5WI7 - chain A; structure by X-ray diffraction, 1.86 A resolution.

# Chain A
Molecule: Oxa-239
Source organism: Acinetobacter sp. enrichment culture clone 8407
Notes: EC 3.5.2.6
UniProt: I6YCI1 (I6YCI1_9GAMM); residues 22-273 here = UniProt positions 22-273
Amino-acid sequence (253 residues; each row starts with the number of its first residue):
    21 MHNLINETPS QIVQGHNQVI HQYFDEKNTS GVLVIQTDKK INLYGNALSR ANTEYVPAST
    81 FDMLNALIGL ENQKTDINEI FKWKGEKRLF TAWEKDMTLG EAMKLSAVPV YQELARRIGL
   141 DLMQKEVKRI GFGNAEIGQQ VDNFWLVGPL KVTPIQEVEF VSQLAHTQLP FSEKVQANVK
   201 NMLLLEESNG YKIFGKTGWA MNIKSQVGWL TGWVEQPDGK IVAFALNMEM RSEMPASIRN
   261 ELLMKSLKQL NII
Not modelled in the structure: 21-30
Differences from the reference sequence: expression tag (21); engineered mutation Asp82 (Lys in I6YCI1)
Covalently attached groups: doripenem (4J6) linked to Ser79
Residues lining bound ligands: doripenem (4J6; (4R,5S)-5-[(2S,3R)-3-hydroxy-1-oxobutan-2-yl]-4-methyl-3-({(3S,5S)-5-[(sulfamoylamino)methyl]pyrrolidin-3-yl}sulfanyl)-4,5-dihydro-1H-pyrrole-2-carboxylic acid): Ala78, Phe110, Trp113, Ser126, Val128, Leu166, Thr217, Gly218, Trp219, Met221, Arg259
From the paper describing this entry:
  - binding site for doripenem: Ser79, Phe110, Val128, Leu166, Trp219, Met221, Arg259
  - mutagenesis - K82D: decreased catalytic activity (citing earlier work)

# In short
Covalently linked doripenem: at Ser79. From the paper: a binding site for doripenem at Ser79, Phe110 and
Val128 among others; K82D reduces catalytic activity.
Chain A is Oxa-239 (Acinetobacter sp. enrichment culture clone 8407); the structure, Structure of
Acinetobacter baumannii carbapenemase OXA-239 K82D bound to doripenem, was determined by X-ray diffraction
together with 5WI3 and 5WIB from the same study.
